6WH3 - chains 7 and 6 of the 60 polymer chains in the assembly; structure by electron microscopy, 2.96 A resolution.

[Chain 7 (and 6)]
Name: Penaeus monodon metallodensovirus major capsid protein
Organism: Penaeus monodon metallodensovirus
Notes: chain 6 of this document is another copy of the same molecule, construct and numbering; everything in this record applies to it too
Sequence (369 residues; numbered 1 to 369; the number before each row is that of its first residue):
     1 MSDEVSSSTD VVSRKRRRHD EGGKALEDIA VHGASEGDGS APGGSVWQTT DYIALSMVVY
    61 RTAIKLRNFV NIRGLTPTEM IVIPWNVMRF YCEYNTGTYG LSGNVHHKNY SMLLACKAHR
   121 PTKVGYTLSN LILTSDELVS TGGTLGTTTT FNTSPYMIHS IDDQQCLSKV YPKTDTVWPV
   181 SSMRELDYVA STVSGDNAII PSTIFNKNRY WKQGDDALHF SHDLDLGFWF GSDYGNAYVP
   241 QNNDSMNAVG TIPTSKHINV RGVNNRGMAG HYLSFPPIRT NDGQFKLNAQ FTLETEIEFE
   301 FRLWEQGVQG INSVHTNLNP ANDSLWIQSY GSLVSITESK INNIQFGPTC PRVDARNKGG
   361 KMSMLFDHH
Unresolved in the structure: 1-35
Metal / ion sites: Ca2+ site 1: Gly39, Ala41, Gly43, Ser45 (shared with 1 residue of chain M); Ca2+ site 2: Asp215 (shared with 4 residues of chain C)

[How chain 7 and chain 6 interact]
Contacting residue pairs (116; chain 7 residue first):
  Gly37(7) - Asp216(6)
  Asp38(7) - Asp216(6)  hydrogen bond (backbone-side chain)
  Asp38(7) - Ala217(6)  hydrogen bond (side chain-backbone)
  Ser40(7) - Asn130(6)  hydrogen bond
  Ser40(7) - Gly214(6)
  Ser40(7) - Asp215(6)
  Ala41(7) - Gly214(6)
  Trp47(7) - Ser129(6)  hydrogen bond
  Trp47(7) - Asn130(6)
  Trp47(7) - Thr292(6)
  Trp47(7) - Glu294(6)
  Thr49(7) - Arg67(6)  hydrogen bond
  Thr49(7) - Glu294(6)
  Thr50(7) - Lys65(6)
  Thr50(7) - Glu294(6)  hydrogen bond (backbone-side chain)
  Asp51(7) - Lys65(6)  hydrogen bond (backbone-side chain)
  Tyr52(7) - Lys65(6)
  Tyr52(7) - Leu66(6)
  Tyr52(7) - Arg67(6)  hydrogen bond
  Leu55(7) - Ala63(6)  hydrophobic
  Leu55(7) - Lys65(6)
  Tyr60(7) - Tyr60(6)  hydrophobic
  Tyr60(7) - Arg61(6)  hydrogen bond (side chain-backbone)
  Tyr60(7) - Thr62(6)
  Arg61(7) - Tyr60(6)  hydrogen bond (backbone-side chain)
  Thr62(7) - Tyr60(6)
  Thr62(7) - Leu303(6)
  Ala63(7) - Leu55(6)  hydrophobic
  Ala63(7) - Gln306(6)  hydrogen bond (backbone-side chain)
  Ile64(7) - Gln306(6)
  Lys65(7) - Thr50(6)
  Lys65(7) - Asp51(6)  hydrogen bond (side chain-backbone)
  Lys65(7) - Tyr52(6)
  Lys65(7) - Leu55(6)
  Lys65(7) - Gln306(6)  hydrogen bond (backbone-side chain)
  Lys65(7) - Gly307(6)  hydrogen bond (backbone-backbone)
  Leu66(7) - Tyr52(6)
  Leu66(7) - Gly307(6)
  Leu66(7) - Val308(6)
  Leu66(7) - Ile311(6)  hydrophobic
  Arg67(7) - Thr49(6)  hydrogen bond
  Arg67(7) - Tyr52(6)  hydrogen bond
  Tyr94(7) - Val308(6)
  Tyr94(7) - Ile311(6)  hydrophobic
  Tyr99(7) - Val314(6)  hydrophobic
  Gly103(7) - Ser313(6)
  Asn104(7) - Asn312(6)  hydrogen bond
  Asn104(7) - Ser313(6)  hydrogen bond (backbone-backbone)
  Val105(7) - Ile311(6)
  His106(7) - Ile311(6)
  His106(7) - Asn312(6)  hydrogen bond (backbone-side chain)
  His107(7) - Glu305(6)  hydrogen bond (side chain-backbone)
  His107(7) - Gln306(6)
  His107(7) - Gly307(6)
  His107(7) - Gly310(6)
  His107(7) - Ile311(6)
  His107(7) - Asn312(6)
  Lys108(7) - Trp304(6)
  Lys108(7) - Gly310(6)  hydrogen bond (backbone-backbone)
  Lys108(7) - Asn312(6)  hydrogen bond
  Lys108(7) - His315(6)
  Asn109(7) - Leu303(6)
  Asn109(7) - Trp304(6)  hydrogen bond (side chain-backbone)
  Asn109(7) - Gln306(6)
  Ser111(7) - Asn312(6)  hydrogen bond
  Met112(7) - Met112(6)  hydrophobic
  Met112(7) - Ala115(6)  hydrophobic
  Met112(7) - Cys116(6)  hydrophobic
  Met112(7) - Leu303(6)  hydrophobic
  Ala115(7) - Met112(6)  hydrophobic
  Ala115(7) - Ala115(6)  hydrophobic
  Cys116(7) - Met112(6)  hydrophobic
  Ser129(7) - Trp47(6)  hydrogen bond
  Asn130(7) - Ser40(6)
  Asn130(7) - Trp47(6)
  Gly214(7) - Ser40(6)
  Gly214(7) - Ala41(6)
  Asp215(7) - Ser40(6)
  Asp216(7) - Gly37(6)
  Asp216(7) - Asp38(6)  hydrogen bond (side chain-backbone)
  Ala217(7) - Asp38(6)  hydrogen bond (backbone-side chain)
  Glu294(7) - Trp47(6)
  Glu294(7) - Thr49(6)
  Glu294(7) - Thr50(6)
  Leu303(7) - Thr62(6)
  Leu303(7) - Asn109(6)
  Leu303(7) - Met112(6)  hydrophobic
  Trp304(7) - Lys108(6)
  Trp304(7) - Asn109(6)  hydrogen bond (backbone-side chain)
  Glu305(7) - His107(6)  hydrogen bond (backbone-side chain)
  Gln306(7) - Ala63(6)  hydrogen bond (side chain-backbone)
  Gln306(7) - Ile64(6)
  Gln306(7) - Lys65(6)  hydrogen bond (side chain-backbone)
  Gln306(7) - His107(6)
  Gln306(7) - Asn109(6)
  Gly307(7) - Lys65(6)  hydrogen bond (backbone-backbone)
  Gly307(7) - Leu66(6)
  Gly307(7) - His107(6)
  Val308(7) - Leu66(6)
  Val308(7) - Tyr94(6)
  Gly310(7) - His107(6)
  Gly310(7) - Lys108(6)  hydrogen bond (backbone-backbone)
  Ile311(7) - Leu66(6)  hydrophobic
  Ile311(7) - Tyr94(6)  hydrophobic
  Ile311(7) - Val105(6)
  Ile311(7) - His106(6)
  Ile311(7) - His107(6)
  Asn312(7) - Asn104(6)  hydrogen bond
  Asn312(7) - His106(6)  hydrogen bond (side chain-backbone)
  Asn312(7) - His107(6)
  Asn312(7) - Lys108(6)  hydrogen bond
  Asn312(7) - Ser111(6)  hydrogen bond
  Ser313(7) - Gly103(6)
  Ser313(7) - Asn104(6)  hydrogen bond (backbone-backbone)
  Val314(7) - Tyr99(6)  hydrophobic
  His315(7) - Lys108(6)
Also at the interface, not in a pair above, chain 7 (54 interface residues in all): Pro42, Ser102, Thr292, Phe301
Also at the interface, not in a pair above, chain 6 (54 interface residues in all): Pro42, Ser102, Phe301

[Summary]
The chain 7/chain 6 interface involves 54 residues from each chain; the contacts include 38 hydrogen bonds.
Among the polar pairs are Asp38(7)-Asp216(6), Asp38(7)-Ala217(6) and Ser40(7)-Asn130(6). The Ca2+ site 1 is
built by Gly39(7), Ala41(7), Gly43(7) and Ser45(7).
Both chains are Penaeus monodon metallodensovirus major capsid protein (Penaeus monodon metallodensovirus).
Entry 6WH3 (Capsid structure of Penaeus monodon metallodensovirus at pH 8.2) was determined by electron
microscopy together with 6WH7 from the same study.
